Entry 2ERR (solution NMR); this record covers chains B and A.

== Chain B ==
Molecule: Ugcaugu
Sequence (7 nucleotides; row label = number of the first residue in the row):
   197 UGCAUGU

== Chain A ==
Protein: Ataxin-2-binding protein 1
Organism: Homo sapiens
Notes: fragment: rna binding domain
Reference sequence: Q9NWB1 (A2BP1_HUMAN); residue numbers follow UniProt; this construct covers 109-196
Chain sequence (109 residues; each row starts with the number of its first residue):
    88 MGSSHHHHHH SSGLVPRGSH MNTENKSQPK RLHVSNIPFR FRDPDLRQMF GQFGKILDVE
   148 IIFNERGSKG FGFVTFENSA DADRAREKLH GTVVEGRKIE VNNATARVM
Disordered / not traced: 88-108
Differences from the reference sequence: expression tag (88-108)
UniProt features mapped onto this chain:
  - site (Interaction with RNA): Arg-118, Phe-126, Arg-127, Asn-151, Lys-156, Phe-160, Arg-184, Arg-194
  - mutagenesis: His-120 (H120A: Reduces RNA-binding affinity 160-fold), Phe-126 (F126A/I/R: Reduces RNA-binding affinity 1500-fold; F126H/W: Reduces RNA-binding affinity 15-fold; F126Y: No effect on RNA-binding), Phe-158 (F158A: Reduces RNA-binding affinity 700-fold), Phe-160 (F160A: Reduces RNA-binding affinity 30'000-fold)
Reported in the primary citation:
  - binding site for Ugcaugu (chain B): Arg-118, His-120, Ile-124, Phe-126, Arg-127, Ile-149, Asn-151, Lys-156, Phe-158, Phe-160, Arg-184, Asn-189, Asn-190, Thr-192, Arg-194
  - contacts within the chain: His-177/Asn-189, His-120/Asn-189 (hydrogen bond)
  - mutagenesis - H120A, F126A, F126H, F126I, F126L, F126R (1500-fold), F126W, F158A, F160A: decreased binding to Ugcaugu (chain B)
  - mutagenesis - F126Y: unchanged binding to Ugcaugu (chain B)

== Chain B / chain A interface ==
Residue-residue contacts - 39 pairs, chain B then chain A:
  U197(B) / Phe-126(A)  base contact
  U197(B) / Arg-127(A)  base contact
  U197(B) / Arg-153(A)  phosphate contact
  U197(B) / Gly-154(A)  base contact
  G198(B) / Asn-123(A)  base contact
  G198(B) / Ile-124(A)  base contact
  G198(B) / Pro-125(A)  base contact
  G198(B) / Phe-126(A)  base contact
  G198(B) / Gly-157(A)  base contact
  G198(B) / Arg-184(A)  base contact
  C199(B) / Phe-126(A)  base contact
  C199(B) / Asn-151(A)  base contact
  C199(B) / Lys-156(A)  base contact
  A200(B) / Ser-122(A)  base contact
  A200(B) / Asn-123(A)  base contact
  A200(B) / Gly-157(A)  base contact
  A200(B) / Phe-158(A)  base contact
  U201(B) / His-120(A)  base contact
  U201(B) / Phe-158(A)  sugar contact
  U201(B) / Phe-160(A)  base contact
  U201(B) / Asn-189(A)  base contact
  U201(B) / Asn-190(A)  base contact
  U201(B) / Ala-191(A)  base contact
  U201(B) / Thr-192(A)  sugar contact
  U201(B) / Arg-194(A)  sugar contact
  U201(B) / Met-196(A)  sugar contact
  G202(B) / Arg-118(A)  base contact
  G202(B) / Glu-147(A)  base contact
  G202(B) / Ile-149(A)  sugar contact
  G202(B) / Phe-158(A)  sugar contact
  G202(B) / Phe-160(A)  base contact
  G202(B) / Thr-192(A)  base contact
  G202(B) / Ala-193(A)  base contact
  G202(B) / Arg-194(A)  phosphate contact
  U203(B) / Glu-147(A)  phosphate contact
  U203(B) / Ile-148(A)  sugar contact
  U203(B) / Ile-149(A)  phosphate contact
  U203(B) / Phe-150(A)  base contact
  U203(B) / Lys-156(A)  phosphate contact
Other interface residues (no listed pair), chain A (28 interface residues in all): Ser-155

== In short ==
7 residues of chain B face 28 of chain A across their interface. The paper reports a binding site for Ugcaugu
(chain B) at Arg-118(A), His-120(A) and Ile-124(A) among others; H120A, F126A and F126H of chain A, among
others, reduce binding to Ugcaugu (chain B); 10 substitutions were tested in all.
Chain B is Ugcaugu and chain A is Ataxin-2-binding protein 1 (Homo sapiens); the structure, NMR Structure of
the RNA Binding Domain of Human Fox-1 in Complex with UGCAUGU, was determined by solution NMR.
